1HK4 - chain A; structure by X-ray diffraction, 2.40 A resolution.

# Chain A
Protein: Serum albumin
Organism: Homo sapiens
Reference sequence: P02768 (ALBU_HUMAN); residues 1-585 here correspond to UniProt positions 25-609 (UniProt number = residue number + 24)
Amino-acid sequence (585 residues; row label = number of the first residue in the row):
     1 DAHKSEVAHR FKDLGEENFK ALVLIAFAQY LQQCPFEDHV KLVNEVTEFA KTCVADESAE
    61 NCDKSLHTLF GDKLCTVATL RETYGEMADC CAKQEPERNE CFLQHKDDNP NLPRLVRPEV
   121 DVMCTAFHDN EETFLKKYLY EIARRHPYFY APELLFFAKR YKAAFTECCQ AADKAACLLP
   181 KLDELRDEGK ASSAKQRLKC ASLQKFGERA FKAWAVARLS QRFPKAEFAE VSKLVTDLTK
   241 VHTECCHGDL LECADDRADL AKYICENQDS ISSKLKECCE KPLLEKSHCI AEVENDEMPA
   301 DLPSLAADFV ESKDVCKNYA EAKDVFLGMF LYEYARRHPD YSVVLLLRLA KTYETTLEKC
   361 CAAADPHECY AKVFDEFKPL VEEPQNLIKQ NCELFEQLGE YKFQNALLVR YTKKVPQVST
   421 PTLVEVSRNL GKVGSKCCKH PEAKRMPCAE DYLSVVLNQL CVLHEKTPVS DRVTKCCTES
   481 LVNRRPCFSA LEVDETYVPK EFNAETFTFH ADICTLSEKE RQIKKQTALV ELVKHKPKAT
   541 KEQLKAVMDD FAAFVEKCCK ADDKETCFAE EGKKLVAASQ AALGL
Unresolved in the structure: 1-2, 585
Cystine bridges: C53-C62, C75-C91, C90-C101, C124-C169, C168-C177, C200-C246, C245-C253, C265-C279, C278-C289, C316-C361, C360-C369, C392-C438, C437-C448, C461-C477, C476-C487, C514-C559, C558-C567
Small-molecule neighbours: 3,5,3',5'-tetraiodo-L-thyronine (T44): D187, E188, K190, A191, K195, E425, N429, K432, V433, K436, D451, Y452, V455, V456
Curated features (UniProtKB/Swiss-Prot):
  - binding site (Cu cation): H3
  - binding site (Ca(2+)): E6, D13, E244, D249, E252, D255, D259
  - binding site (Zn(2+)): H67, H247, D249
  - binding site ((4Z,15Z)-bilirubin IXalpha): K240
  - site: K4 (Not glycated), K20 (Not glycated), K41 (Not glycated), K64 (Not glycated), K73 (Not glycated), K93 (Not glycated), K106 (Not glycated), K136 (Not glycated), K159 (Not glycated), K174 (Not glycated), K181 (Not glycated), K190 (Not glycated), K195 (Not glycated), K199 (Aspirin-acetylated lysine), K205 (Not glycated), K212 (Not glycated), K240 (Not glycated), K262 (Not glycated), K274 (Not glycated), K286 (Not glycated) and 18 more in UniProt
  - modified residue: S5 (Phosphoserine), S58 (Phosphoserine), S65 (Phosphoserine), T83 (Phosphothreonine), K205 (N6-succinyllysine), S273 (Phosphoserine), S419 (Phosphoserine), T420 (Phosphothreonine), T422 (Phosphothreonine), K436 (N6-succinyllysine), S489 (Phosphoserine), K519 (N6-succinyllysine), K534 (N6-methyllysine), K564 (N6-succinyllysine)
  - glycosylation: K12 (N-linked (Glc) (glycation) lysine), K51 (N-linked (Glc) (glycation) lysine), K137 (N-linked (Glc) (glycation) lysine), K162 (N-linked (Glc) (glycation) lysine), K199 (N-linked (Glc) (glycation) lysine), K225 (N-linked (Glc) (glycation) lysine), K233 (N-linked (Glc) (glycation) lysine), K276 (N-linked (Glc) (glycation) lysine), K281 (N-linked (Glc) (glycation) lysine), K313 (N-linked (Glc) (glycation) lysine), K317 (N-linked (Glc) (glycation) lysine), N318 (N-linked (GlcNAc...) asparagine), K323 (N-linked (Glc) (glycation) lysine), K351 (N-linked (Glc) (glycation) lysine), K378 (N-linked (Glc) (glycation) lysine), K413 (N-linked (Glc) (glycation) lysine), K439 (N-linked (Glc) (glycation) lysine), K444 (N-linked (Glc) (glycation) lysine), D494 (N-linked (GlcNAc...) asparagine), K525 (N-linked (Glc) (glycation) lysine) and 4 more in UniProt
From the paper describing this entry:
  - binding site for myristic acid: Y411, S489

# In short
Ligands of chain A: 3,5,3',5'-tetraiodo-L-thyronine. UniProt lists Cu cation-binding residue H3, 7
Ca2+-binding residues, 3 Zn2+-binding residues and (4Z,15Z)-bilirubin IXalpha-binding residue K240. From the
paper: a binding site for myristic acid at Y411 and S489.
Chain A is Serum albumin (Homo sapiens); the structure, HUMAN SERUM ALBUMIN COMPLEXED WITH THYROXINE
(3,3',5,5'-TETRAIODO-L-THYRONINE) and myristic acid (tetradecanoic acid), was determined by X-ray diffraction
(same publication as 1HK1, 1HK2, 1HK3 and 1HK5).
